PDB entry 1W9Q | X-ray diffraction, 1.70 A resolution | chain A

Chain A:
Name: Syntenin 1
Organism: Homo sapiens
Notes: fragment: pdz tandem, residues 113-273
UniProtKB: O00560 (SDB1_HUMAN); residue numbers follow UniProt; this construct covers 113-273
Sequence (166 residues; row label = number of the first residue in the row):
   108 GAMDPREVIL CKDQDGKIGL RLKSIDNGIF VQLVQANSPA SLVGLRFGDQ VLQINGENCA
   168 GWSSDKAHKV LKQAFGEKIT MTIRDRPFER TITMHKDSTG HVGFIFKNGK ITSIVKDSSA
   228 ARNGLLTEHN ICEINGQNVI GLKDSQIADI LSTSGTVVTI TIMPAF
Unresolved in the structure: 108-110
Residues lining bound ligands: benzoic acid (BEZ): Thr200, Met201, His202, Ser226, Arg229, Asn230
Swiss-Prot annotation at these positions:
  - binding site (a 1,2-diacyl-sn-glycero-3-phospho-(1D-myo-inositol-4,5-bisphosphate)): Asn215, Lys250, Asp251
  - mutagenesis: Lys214 (K214A: Disruption of the cooperative binding of C-terminal peptides from FZD7 and phosphatidylinositol-4,5-bisphosphate ...), Asn215 (N215D: Disruption of the cooperative binding of C-terminal peptides from FZD7 and phosphatidylinositol-4,5-bisphosphate), Lys250 (K250A: Disruption of the cooperative binding of C-terminal peptides from FZD7 and phosphatidylinositol-4,5-bisphosphate ...)

Summary:
Ligands of chain A: benzoic acid. From UniProt: 3 residues binding
1,2-diacyl-sn-glycero-3-phospho-(1D-myo-inositol-4,5-bisphosphate) and 3 mutagenesis sites.
Chain A is Syntenin 1 (Homo sapiens); the structure, Crystal structure of the PDZ tandem of human syntenin in
complex with TNEFAF peptide, was determined by X-ray diffraction together with 1W9E, 1W9O, 1YBO and 1V1T from
the same study.
